8TVS - chains B and T of the 16 polymer chains in the assembly; structure by electron microscopy, 4.40 A resolution (low resolution: residue-level contacts below are approximate; hydrogen-bond / salt-bridge calls are withheld).

# Chain B
Molecule: DNA-directed RNA polymerase subunit beta
Organism: Saccharomyces cerevisiae
Notes: EC 2.7.7.6
UniProtKB: A0A6A5Q4H2 (A0A6A5Q4H2_YEASX); residue numbers follow UniProt; this construct covers 1-1224
Chain sequence (1224 residues; row label = number of the first residue in the row):
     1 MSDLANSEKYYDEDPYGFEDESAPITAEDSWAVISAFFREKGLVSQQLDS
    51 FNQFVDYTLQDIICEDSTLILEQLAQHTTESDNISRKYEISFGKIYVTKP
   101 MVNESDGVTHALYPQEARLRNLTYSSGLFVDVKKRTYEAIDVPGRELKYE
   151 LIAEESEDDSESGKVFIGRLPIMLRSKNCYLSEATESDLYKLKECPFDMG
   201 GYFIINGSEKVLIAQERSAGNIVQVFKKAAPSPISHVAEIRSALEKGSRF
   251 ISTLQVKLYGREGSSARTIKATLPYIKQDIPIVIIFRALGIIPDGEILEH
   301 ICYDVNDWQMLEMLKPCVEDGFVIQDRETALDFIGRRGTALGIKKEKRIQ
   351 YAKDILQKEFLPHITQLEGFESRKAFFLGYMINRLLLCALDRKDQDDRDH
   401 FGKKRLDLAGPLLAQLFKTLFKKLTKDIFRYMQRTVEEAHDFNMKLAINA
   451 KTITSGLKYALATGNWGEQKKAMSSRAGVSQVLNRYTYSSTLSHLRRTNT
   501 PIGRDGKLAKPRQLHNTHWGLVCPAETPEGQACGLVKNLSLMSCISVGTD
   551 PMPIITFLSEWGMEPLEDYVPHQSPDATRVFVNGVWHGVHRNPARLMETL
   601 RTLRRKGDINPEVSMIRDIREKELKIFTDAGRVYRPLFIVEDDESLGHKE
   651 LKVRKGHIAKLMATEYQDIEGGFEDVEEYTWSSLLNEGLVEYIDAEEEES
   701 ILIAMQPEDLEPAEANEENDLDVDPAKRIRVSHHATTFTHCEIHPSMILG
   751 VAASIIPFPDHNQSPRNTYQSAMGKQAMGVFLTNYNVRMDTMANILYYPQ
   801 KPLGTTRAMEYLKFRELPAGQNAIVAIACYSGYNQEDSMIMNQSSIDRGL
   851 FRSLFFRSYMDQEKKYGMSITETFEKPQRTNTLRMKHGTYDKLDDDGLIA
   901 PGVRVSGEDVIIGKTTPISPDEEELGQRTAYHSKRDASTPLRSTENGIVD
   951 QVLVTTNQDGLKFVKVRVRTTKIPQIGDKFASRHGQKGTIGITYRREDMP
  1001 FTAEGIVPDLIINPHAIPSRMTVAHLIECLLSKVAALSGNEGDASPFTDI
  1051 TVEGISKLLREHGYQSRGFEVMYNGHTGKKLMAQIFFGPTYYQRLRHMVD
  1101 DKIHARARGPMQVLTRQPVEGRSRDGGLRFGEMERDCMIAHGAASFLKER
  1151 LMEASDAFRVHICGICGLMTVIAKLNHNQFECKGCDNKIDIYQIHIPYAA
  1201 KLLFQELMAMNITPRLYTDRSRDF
Disordered / not traced: 1-19, 73-86, 140-161, 244-251, 340-346, 436-441, 468-475, 503-513, 673-676, 717-735, 880-944
Bound ions: Zn2+: Cys1163, Cys1182, Cys1185

# Chain T
Molecule: TS (47-nt DNA)
Sequence (47 nucleotides; row label = number of the first residue in the row):
     1 CGCTCTGCTCCTTCTCCCATCCTCTCGATGGCTATGAGATCAACTAG
Disordered / not traced: 47

# Interface between chain B and chain T
Pairs across the interface (22; chain B residue first):
  Lys210(B) - DC26(T)
  Tyr459(B) - DG27(T)
  Ala462(B) - DC26(T)
  Thr463(B) - DC26(T)
  Thr463(B) - DG27(T)
  Thr791(B) - DT25(T)
  Met792(B) - DT23(T)
  Met792(B) - DC24(T)
  Arg857(B) - DC24(T)
  Lys1102(B) - DC22(T)
  Gly1121(B) - DT23(T)
  Arg1122(B) - DC22(T)
  Arg1122(B) - DT23(T)
  Ser1123(B) - DT23(T)
  Leu1128(B) - DC21(T)
  Arg1129(B) - DT20(T)
  Arg1129(B) - DC21(T)
  Gly1131(B) - DA19(T)
  Gly1131(B) - DT20(T)
  Glu1132(B) - DT20(T)
  Met1133(B) - DA19(T)
  Glu1134(B) - DT20(T)
Interface residues without a listed pair, chain B (21 interface residues in all): Ser208, Asp1101, Gly1127, Phe1130
Interface residues without a listed pair, chain T (10 interface residues in all): DC18

# Summary
The interface between chain B and chain T involves 21 residues on one side and 10 on the other. Cys1163(B),
Cys1182(B) and Cys1185(B) coordinate Zn2+.
Chain B is DNA-directed RNA polymerase subunit beta (Saccharomyces cerevisiae) and chain T is TS (47-nt DNA);
the structure, Cryo-EM structure of backtracked Pol II in complex with Rad26, was determined by electron
microscopy (same publication as 8TUG, 8TVP, 8TVQ, 8TVV, 8TVW, 8TVX and 8TVY).
